Entry 2GAM (X-ray diffraction, 2.70 A resolution); this record covers chains A and B.

# Chain A (and B)
Protein: beta-1,6-N-acetylglucosaminyltransferase
Organism: Mus musculus
Notes: EC 2.4.1.102; chain B of this document is another copy of the same molecule, construct and numbering; everything in this record applies to it too
UniProt: Q09324 (GCNT1_MOUSE); residue numbers follow UniProt; this construct covers 38-428
Amino-acid sequence (391 residues; numbered 38 to 428; the number before each row is that of its first residue):
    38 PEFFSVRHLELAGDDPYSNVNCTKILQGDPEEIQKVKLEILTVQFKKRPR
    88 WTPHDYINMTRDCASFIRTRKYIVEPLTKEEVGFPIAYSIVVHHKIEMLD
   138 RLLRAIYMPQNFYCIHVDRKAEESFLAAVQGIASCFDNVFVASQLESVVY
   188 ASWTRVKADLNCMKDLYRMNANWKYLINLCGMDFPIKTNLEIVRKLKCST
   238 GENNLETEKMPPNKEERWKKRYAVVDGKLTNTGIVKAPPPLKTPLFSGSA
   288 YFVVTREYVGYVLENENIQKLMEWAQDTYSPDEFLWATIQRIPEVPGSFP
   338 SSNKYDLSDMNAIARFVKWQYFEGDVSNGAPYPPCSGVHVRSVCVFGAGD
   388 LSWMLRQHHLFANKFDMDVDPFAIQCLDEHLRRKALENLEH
Disordered / not traced: 38-55, 81-84, 425-428 (chain B: 38-55, 75-84, 425-428)
Cystine bridges: Cys-151/Cys-199, Cys-372/Cys-381
Curated features (UniProtKB/Swiss-Prot):
  - active site: Glu-320 (Nucleophile)
  - binding site (UDP-N-acetyl-alpha-D-glucosamine): Val-128 to His-130, Asp-155 to Lys-157, Tyr-187, Arg-378, Lys-401
  - binding site (a glycoprotein): Glu-243, Asn-250, Lys-251, Arg-254, Glu-320, Lys-341, Tyr-358
  - glycosylation (N-linked (GlcNAc...) asparagine): Asn-58, Asn-95
  - mutagenesis: Cys-217 (C217S: Protects from inactivation caused by air oxidation or thiol-reactive agents. Reduces the affinity for UDP-GlcNAc; when associated with A-378. Abolishes binding to UDP-GlcNAc ...), Arg-378 (R378A: Loss of catalytic activity; when associated with S-217 and A-401. Reduces the affinity for UDP-GlcNAc; when associated with S-217), Lys-401 (K401A: Loss of catalytic activity; when associated with S-217 and A-378. Abolishes binding to UDP-GlcNAc; when associated with S-217)

# Interface between chain A and chain B
Residue-residue contacts (40):
  Cys-235(A) with Cys-235(B), disulfide
  Lys-279(A) with Asn-365(B)
  Pro-330(A) with Ser-364(B)
  Pro-337(A) with Ala-367(B); Pro-368(B)
  Ser-338(A) with Gly-366(B)
  Ser-339(A) with Gly-366(B); Ala-367(B); Pro-368(B)
  Lys-341(A) with Ser-345(B), hydrogen bond (backbone-side chain); Asp-346(B), salt bridge; Met-347(B); Asn-348(B); Phe-359(B); Pro-368(B)
  Tyr-342(A) with Met-347(B); Asn-348(B); Pro-368(B), hydrogen bond (side chain-backbone); Trp-390(B); Gln-394(B)
  Asp-343(A) with Asn-348(B), hydrogen bond (backbone-side chain)
  Ser-345(A) with Lys-341(B), hydrogen bond (side chain-backbone)
  Asp-346(A) with Lys-341(B), salt bridge
  Met-347(A) with Lys-341(B); Tyr-342(B)
  Asn-348(A) with Lys-341(B), hydrogen bond (side chain-backbone); Tyr-342(B); Asp-343(B), hydrogen bond (side chain-backbone)
  Phe-359(A) with Lys-341(B)
  Ser-364(A) with Lys-279(B), hydrogen bond (backbone-side chain); Pro-330(B)
  Asn-365(A) with Lys-279(B), hydrogen bond
  Gly-366(A) with Ser-338(B), hydrogen bond (backbone-side chain); Ser-339(B)
  Ala-367(A) with Ser-339(B)
  Pro-368(A) with Ser-339(B); Lys-341(B); Tyr-342(B), hydrogen bond (backbone-side chain)
  Trp-390(A) with Tyr-342(B)
  Gln-394(A) with Tyr-342(B), hydrogen bond
Other interface residues (no listed pair), chain A (28 interface residues in all): Lys-232, Thr-237, Glu-239, Leu-344, Asp-362, Val-363, Tyr-369
Other interface residues (no listed pair), chain B (25 interface residues in all): Lys-232, Pro-337, Leu-344, Tyr-369, His-395
Inter-chain disulfides: Cys-235(A)/Cys-235(B)

# In short
28 residues of chain A face 25 of chain B across their interface; the contacts include 1 disulfide bond, 11
hydrogen bonds and 2 salt bridges. Polar pairs include Lys-341(A)/Asp-346(B), Lys-341(A)/Ser-345(B) and
Tyr-342(A)/Pro-368(B).
Both chains are beta-1,6-N-acetylglucosaminyltransferase (Mus musculus). Entry 2GAM (X-ray crystal structure
of murine leukocyte-type Core 2 b1,6-N-acetylglucosaminyltransferase (C2GnT-L) in complex with Galb1,3GalNAc)
was determined by X-ray diffraction, deposited together with 2GAK.
